Entry 1EGE (X-ray diffraction, 2.75 A resolution); this record covers chains A and B of the 4 polymer chains in the assembly.

Chain A (and B):
Name: Medium chain acyl-CoA dehydrogenase
Source organism: Homo sapiens
Notes: EC 1.3.99.3; chain B of this document is another copy of the same molecule, construct and numbering; everything in this record applies to it too
Reference sequence: P11310 (ACADM_HUMAN); residues 1-396 here correspond to UniProt positions 26-421 (UniProt number = residue number + 25)
Sequence (396 residues; numbered 1 to 396; the number before each row is that of its first residue):
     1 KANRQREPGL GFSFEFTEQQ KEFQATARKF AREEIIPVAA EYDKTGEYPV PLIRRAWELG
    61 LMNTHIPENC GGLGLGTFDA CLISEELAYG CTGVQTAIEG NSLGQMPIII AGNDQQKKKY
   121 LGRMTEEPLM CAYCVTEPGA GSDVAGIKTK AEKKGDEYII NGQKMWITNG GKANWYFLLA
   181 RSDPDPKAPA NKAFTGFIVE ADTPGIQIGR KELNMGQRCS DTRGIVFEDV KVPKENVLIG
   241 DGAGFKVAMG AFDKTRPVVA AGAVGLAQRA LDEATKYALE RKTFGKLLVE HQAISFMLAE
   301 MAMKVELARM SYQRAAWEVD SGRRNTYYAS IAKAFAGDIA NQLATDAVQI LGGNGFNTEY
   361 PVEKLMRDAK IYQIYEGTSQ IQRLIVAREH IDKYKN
Disordered / not traced: 1-9
Ligand contacts:
  - FAD (flavin-adenine dinucleotide), molecule 1: Tyr133, Cys134, Val135, Thr136, Ala140, Gly141, Ser142, Trp166, Ile167, Thr168, Asn214, Thr222, Ile371, Ile374, Tyr375, Glu376, Gly377, Thr378, Gln380, Ile381, Leu384
  - FAD, molecule 2: Tyr277, Arg281, Thr283, Phe284, Leu288, His291, Ala293, Ile294, Gln349, Ile350, Gly352, Gly353, Phe356
Curated features (UniProtKB/Swiss-Prot):
  - active site: Glu376 (Proton acceptor)
  - binding site (FAD): Tyr133 to Ser142, Trp166 to Thr168, Arg281 to Thr283, His291, Gln292, Gln349 to Gly353, Glu376 to Gln380
  - binding site (octanoyl-CoA): Ser142, Asp253, Arg256, Glu376
  - modified residue: Lys44 (N6-acetyllysine), Lys154 (N6-succinyllysine), Lys187 (N6-acetyllysine), Lys192 (N6-acetyllysine), Lys234 (N6-acetyllysine), Lys246 (N6-acetyllysine), Lys254 (N6-acetyllysine), Lys276 (N6-acetyllysine), Thr326 (Phosphothreonine)
Reported in the primary citation:
  - catalytic residues: Glu376 (citing earlier work)
  - binding site for flavin-adenine dinucleotide: Tyr375, Glu376
  - mutagenesis - E376D: decreased catalytic activity (citing earlier work)
  - mutagenesis - T255E: unchanged catalytic activity on C8- and C10-CoA (citing earlier work)

How chain A and chain B interact:
Contacting residue pairs - 66 pairs, chain A then chain B:
  Pro138(A) with Arg281(B)
  Gly139(A) with Arg281(B)
  Ala140(A) with Arg281(B)
  Ser142(A) with Thr283(B); Phe284(B)
  Asp143(A) with Phe284(B)
  Trp166(A) with Gly353(B); Asn354(B); Asn357(B)
  Glu212(A) with Asn357(B)
  Leu213(A) with Asn357(B), hydrogen bond (backbone-side chain); Thr358(B), hydrogen bond (backbone-side chain)
  Asn214(A) with Phe356(B); Asn357(B), hydrogen bond; Thr358(B)
  Met215(A) with Phe356(B), hydrogen bond (backbone-backbone); Glu363(B); Met366(B), hydrophobic
  Gly216(A) with Phe356(B)
  Arg281(A) with Pro138(B), hydrogen bond (side chain-backbone); Gly139(B); Ala140(B)
  Phe284(A) with Ser142(B); Asp143(B)
  Met297(A) with Gln380(B)
  Thr345(A) with Lys370(B), hydrogen bond (backbone-side chain)
  Val348(A) with Lys370(B); Ile374(B), hydrophobic
  Gln349(A) with Lys370(B); Gln373(B), hydrogen bond; Ile374(B); Thr378(B); Gln380(B)
  Gly352(A) with Ile374(B)
  Gly353(A) with Ile374(B)
  Phe356(A) with Asn214(B); Met215(B), hydrogen bond (backbone-backbone); Gly216(B); Arg367(B); Lys370(B); Ile371(B), hydrophobic
  Asn357(A) with Trp166(B); Glu212(B), hydrogen bond; Leu213(B), hydrogen bond (side chain-backbone); Asn214(B), hydrogen bond
  Thr358(A) with Leu213(B), hydrogen bond (side chain-backbone); Asn214(B)
  Glu359(A) with Arg210(B), salt bridge
  Glu363(A) with Met215(B)
  Met366(A) with Met366(B); Lys370(B)
  Arg367(A) with Phe356(B)
  Lys370(A) with Thr345(B), hydrogen bond (side chain-backbone); Val348(B); Gln349(B), hydrogen bond; Phe356(B); Met366(B)
  Ile371(A) with Phe356(B)
  Gln373(A) with Gln349(B), hydrogen bond (backbone-side chain)
  Ile374(A) with Gln349(B); Gly352(B); Gly353(B); Phe356(B), hydrophobic
  Ser379(A) with Gln349(B)
  Gln380(A) with Met297(B); Gln349(B)
Also at the interface, not in a pair above, chain A (37 interface residues in all): Gly141, Arg210, Asn341, Asn354, Thr378
Also at the interface, not in a pair above, chain B (37 interface residues in all): Glu359, Asp368, Ser379

Overview:
The chain A/chain B interface involves 37 residues from each chain; the contacts include 15 hydrogen bonds and
1 salt bridge. Among the polar pairs are Glu359(A)-Arg210(B), Leu213(A)-Asn357(B) and Leu213(A)-Thr358(B).
Ligands of chain A: flavin-adenine dinucleotide. The paper reports the catalytic residue Glu376(A); E376D of
chain A reduces catalytic activity.
Both chains are Medium chain acyl-CoA dehydrogenase (Homo sapiens). Entry 1EGE (Structure of T255E, E376G
mutant of human medium chain acyl-CoA dehydrogenase) was determined by X-ray diffraction (same publication as
1EGC and 1EGD).
